4D46 - chains A and B; structure by X-ray diffraction, 2.00 A resolution.

[Chain A (and B)]
Name: Enoyl-[acyl-carrier-protein] reductase [NADH]
Source organism: Escherichia coli
Notes: EC 1.3.1.9; chain B of this document is another copy of the same molecule, construct and numbering; everything in this record applies to it too
Reference sequence: C6EFU4 (C6EFU4_ECOBD); residues 1-262 here = UniProt positions 1-262
Chain sequence (270 residues; numbered 1 to 270; the number before each row is that of its first residue):
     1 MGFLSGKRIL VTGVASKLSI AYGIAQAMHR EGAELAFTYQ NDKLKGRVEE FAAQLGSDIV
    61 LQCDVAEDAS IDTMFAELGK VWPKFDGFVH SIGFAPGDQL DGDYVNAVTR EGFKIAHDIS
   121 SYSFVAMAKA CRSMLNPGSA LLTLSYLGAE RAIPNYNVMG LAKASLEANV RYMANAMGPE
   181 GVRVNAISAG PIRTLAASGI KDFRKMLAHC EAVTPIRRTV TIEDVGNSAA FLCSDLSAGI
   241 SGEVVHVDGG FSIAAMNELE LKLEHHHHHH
Unresolved in the structure: 1, 193-210, 258-270 (chain B: 1, 204-209, 257-270)
Construct notes: expression tag (263-270)
Residues lining bound ligands:
  - J47 (5-bromo-2-(4-chloro-2-hydroxyphenoxy)benzonitrile): Ile-92, Gly-93, Phe-94, Ala-95, Leu-100, Tyr-146, Tyr-156, Met-159, Lys-163, Pro-191
  - NAD (nicotinamide-adenine-dinucleotide): Gly-13, Val-14, Ala-15, Ser-19, Ile-20, Ala-21, Gln-40, Leu-44, Cys-63, Asp-64, Val-65, Ala-66, Ser-91, Ile-92, Gly-93, Phe-94, Ile-119, Leu-144, Ser-145, Tyr-146, Tyr-156, Met-159, Lys-163, Ala-189, Gly-190, Pro-191, Ile-192

[Interface between chain A and chain B]
Residue-residue contacts (90):
  Val-65(A) with Arg-110(B), hydrogen bond (backbone-side chain)
  Ala-66(A) with Arg-110(B), hydrogen bond (backbone-side chain)
  Glu-67(A) with Arg-110(B)
  Asp-68(A) with Arg-110(B), salt bridge
  Ile-71(A) with Arg-110(B)
  Asp-103(A) with Arg-132(B), salt bridge; Ala-176(B)
  Tyr-104(A) with Val-125(B), hydrophobic; Asn-169(B), hydrogen bond; Tyr-172(B), hydrophobic; Met-173(B), hydrophobic
  Val-105(A) with Lys-129(B), hydrogen bond (backbone-side chain); Arg-132(B); Ala-176(B), hydrophobic
  Asn-106(A) with Lys-129(B), hydrogen bond (backbone-side chain); Arg-132(B), hydrogen bond
  Val-108(A) with Val-125(B), hydrophobic; Lys-129(B), hydrogen bond (backbone-side chain)
  Thr-109(A) with Tyr-122(B)
  Arg-110(A) with Val-65(B), hydrogen bond (side chain-backbone); Ala-66(B); Glu-67(B); Asp-68(B), salt bridge; Ile-71(B); Asp-118(B), salt bridge; Tyr-122(B), hydrogen bond (backbone-side chain)
  Phe-113(A) with His-117(B); Asp-118(B); Ser-121(B); Tyr-122(B); Ser-165(B)
  Lys-114(A) with Lys-114(B)
  His-117(A) with Phe-113(B); His-117(B); Ser-165(B), hydrogen bond
  Asp-118(A) with Arg-110(B), salt bridge
  Ser-121(A) with Phe-113(B)
  Tyr-122(A) with Thr-109(B); Arg-110(B), hydrogen bond (side chain-backbone); Phe-113(B)
  Val-125(A) with Tyr-104(B); Val-105(B), hydrophobic; Val-108(B), hydrophobic
  Lys-129(A) with Val-105(B), hydrogen bond (side chain-backbone); Asn-106(B), hydrogen bond (side chain-backbone); Val-108(B), hydrogen bond (side chain-backbone)
  Arg-132(A) with Asp-103(B), salt bridge; Val-105(B); Asn-106(B), hydrogen bond
  Gly-148(A) with Tyr-172(B), hydrogen bond (backbone-side chain)
  Ala-149(A) with Arg-171(B), hydrogen bond (backbone-side chain)
  Glu-150(A) with Arg-171(B), hydrogen bond (backbone-side chain)
  Arg-151(A) with Tyr-172(B), hydrogen bond (backbone-side chain)
  Ala-152(A) with Arg-171(B); Tyr-172(B); Asn-175(B)
  Ile-153(A) with Tyr-172(B), hydrogen bond (backbone-side chain)
  Tyr-156(A) with Tyr-172(B)
  Asn-157(A) with Tyr-172(B)
  Gly-160(A) with Ala-168(B); Tyr-172(B)
  Leu-161(A) with Ser-165(B); Ala-168(B), hydrophobic; Asn-169(B); Tyr-172(B), hydrophobic
  Ala-164(A) with Ala-164(B); Ala-168(B), hydrophobic
  Ser-165(A) with Phe-113(B); His-117(B), hydrogen bond; Leu-161(B)
  Ala-168(A) with Leu-161(B), hydrophobic; Ala-164(B), hydrophobic
  Asn-169(A) with Tyr-104(B), hydrogen bond; Leu-161(B)
  Arg-171(A) with Ala-149(B), hydrogen bond (side chain-backbone); Glu-150(B), hydrogen bond (side chain-backbone); Ala-152(B)
  Tyr-172(A) with Tyr-104(B), hydrophobic; Gly-148(B), hydrogen bond (side chain-backbone); Arg-151(B), hydrogen bond (side chain-backbone); Ala-152(B); Ile-153(B), hydrogen bond (side chain-backbone); Tyr-156(B); Asn-157(B); Gly-160(B); Leu-161(B), hydrophobic
  Met-173(A) with Tyr-104(B), hydrophobic
  Asn-175(A) with Ala-152(B)
  Ala-176(A) with Asp-103(B); Val-105(B), hydrophobic
Other interface residues (no listed pair), chain A (42 interface residues in all): Ala-128, Met-177
Other interface residues (no listed pair), chain B (42 interface residues in all): Ala-126, Met-177

[Summary]
The chain A/chain B interface involves 42 residues from each chain, with 27 hydrogen bonds and 6 salt bridges.
Among the polar pairs are Asp-68(A)/Arg-110(B), Asp-103(A)/Arg-132(B) and Arg-110(A)/Asp-118(B). Bound to
chain A: NAD and compound J47.
Both chains are Enoyl-[acyl-carrier-protein] reductase [NADH] (Escherichia coli). Entry 4D46 (Crystal
structure of E. coli FabI in complex with NAD and 5-bromo-2-(4-chloro-2-hydroxyphenoxy)benzonitrile) was
determined by X-ray diffraction, deposited together with 4D41, 4D42, 4D43, 4D44 and 4D45.
